Entry 8A8Q (X-ray diffraction, 1.47 A resolution); this record covers chains C and D of the 4 polymer chains in the assembly.

== Chain C (and D) ==
Name: Isoform 7 of Transcriptional coactivator YAP1
Notes: chain D of this document is another copy of the same molecule, construct and numbering; everything in this record applies to it too
UniProt: P46937 (YAP1_HUMAN), isoform P46937-7; residues 51-99 here = UniProt positions 51-99
Amino-acid sequence (51 residues; row label = number of the first residue in the row):
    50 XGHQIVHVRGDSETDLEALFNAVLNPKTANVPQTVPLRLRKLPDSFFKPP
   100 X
Disordered / not traced: 50, 76-81, 100 (chain D: 50, 77-81, 100)
Modified positions: ACE (acetyl group) at position 50, NH2 (amino group) at position 100; L73, L86 (norleucine; NLE)
Differences from the reference sequence: acetylation (50); conflict L73 (Met in P46937), L86 (Met in P46937); amidation (100)
Curated features (UniProtKB/Swiss-Prot):
  - modified residue: S61 (Phosphoserine), T63 (Phosphothreonine), K90 (N6-lactoyllysine)
  - mutagenesis: S61 (S61A: In YAP-4SA; prevents phosphorylation by LATS1 and LATS2, promoting retention in the nucleus; when associated with A-109; A-127 and A-164. Prevents phosphorylation by PRPK4 ...), V80 (V80A: No change in interaction with TEAD4. Reduced interaction with TEAD4 and transforming ability; when associated with A-84 and A-85), V84 (V84A: Reduced interaction with TEAD4 and transforming ability; when associated with A-80 and A-85), P85 (P85A: Reduced interaction with TEAD4 and transforming ability; when associated with A-80 and A-84), R89 (R89A: Complete loss of interaction with TEAD1), K90 (K90R: Nearly abolished lactylation), L91 (L91A: Complete loss of interaction with TEAD1), S94 (S94A: Loss of interaction with TEAD1, TEAD2, TEAD3 and TEAD4 ...), F95 (F95A: Complete loss of interaction with TEAD1), F96 (F96A: Loss of interaction with TEAD1)

== How chain C and chain D interact ==
Pairs across the interface (14):
  G51(C) with Q53(D); I54(D); V55(D), hydrogen bond (backbone-backbone)
  H52(C) with Q53(D)
  Q53(C) with G51(D); Q53(D), hydrogen bond (backbone-backbone); I54(D)
  I54(C) with G51(D); H52(D); Q53(D); I54(D), hydrophobic
  V55(C) with G51(D), hydrogen bond (backbone-backbone); H52(D), hydrogen bond (backbone-side chain)
  H56(C) with H52(D)

== In short ==
6 residues of chain C and 5 residues of chain D are in contact; the contacts include 4 hydrogen bonds. Polar
pairs include V55(C)-H52(D), G51(C)-V55(D) and Q53(C)-Q53(D). UniProt lists 10 mutagenesis sites on chain C.
Both chains are Isoform 7 of Transcriptional coactivator YAP1. Entry 8A8Q (Crystal structure of Protein
Scalloped in complex with YAP peptide) was determined by X-ray diffraction, deposited together with 8A8R.
